8X8S - chain A; structure by X-ray diffraction, 2.04 A resolution.

== Chain A ==
Protein: Polyhedrin, Myc proto-oncogene protein
Source organism: Bombyx mori cypovirus 1
UniProt: chimeric construct of P11041, P01106: residues 1-14 from P11041 (PYHD_CPVBM) positions 1-14 (same numbers); residues 15-25 from P01106 positions 417-427 (UniProt number = residue number + 402); residues 26-248 from P11041 (PYHD_CPVBM) positions 26-248 (same numbers)
Chain sequence (248 residues; row label = number of the first residue in the row):
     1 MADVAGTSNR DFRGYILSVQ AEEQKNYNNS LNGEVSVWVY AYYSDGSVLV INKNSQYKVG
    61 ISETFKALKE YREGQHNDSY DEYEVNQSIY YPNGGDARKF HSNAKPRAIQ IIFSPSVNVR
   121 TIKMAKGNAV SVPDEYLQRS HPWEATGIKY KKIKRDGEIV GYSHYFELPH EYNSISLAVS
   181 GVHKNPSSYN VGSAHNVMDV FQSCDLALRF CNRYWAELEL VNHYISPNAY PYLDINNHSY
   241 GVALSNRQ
Not modelled in the structure: 1-11, 68-104, 127-135, 170-173, 192-194, 244-248
Sequence notes: engineered mutation Lys-151 (Arg in P11041)
UniProt features mapped onto this chain:
  - glycosylation (N-linked (GlcNAc...) asparagine): Asn-28, Asn-77, Asn-86, Asn-237
What the authors report for this chain:
  - self-association interface (contacts with another copy of this molecule); pairs are residue here / residue on that copy: Glu-23/Asn-237 (hydrogen bond)

== In short ==
From the paper: a self-association interface involving Glu-23.
Chain A is Polyhedrin, Myc proto-oncogene protein (Bombyx mori cypovirus 1); the structure, Crystal structure
of Cypovirus Polyhedra mutant fused with c-Myc fragment, was determined by X-ray diffraction (same publication
as 8WLG, 8X8V and 8J2Q).
